Entry 8RHQ (X-ray diffraction, 2.00 A resolution); this record covers chains A and G of the 9 polymer chains in the assembly.

# Chain A
Molecule: HLA class I histocompatibility antigen
From: Homo sapiens
UniProt: Q5S3G3 (Q5S3G3_HUMAN); residues -23 to 341 here correspond to UniProt positions 1-365 (UniProt number = residue number + 24)
Sequence (365 residues; row label = number of the first residue in the row; numbers below 1 keep their minus sign (Met-23 is residue -23)):
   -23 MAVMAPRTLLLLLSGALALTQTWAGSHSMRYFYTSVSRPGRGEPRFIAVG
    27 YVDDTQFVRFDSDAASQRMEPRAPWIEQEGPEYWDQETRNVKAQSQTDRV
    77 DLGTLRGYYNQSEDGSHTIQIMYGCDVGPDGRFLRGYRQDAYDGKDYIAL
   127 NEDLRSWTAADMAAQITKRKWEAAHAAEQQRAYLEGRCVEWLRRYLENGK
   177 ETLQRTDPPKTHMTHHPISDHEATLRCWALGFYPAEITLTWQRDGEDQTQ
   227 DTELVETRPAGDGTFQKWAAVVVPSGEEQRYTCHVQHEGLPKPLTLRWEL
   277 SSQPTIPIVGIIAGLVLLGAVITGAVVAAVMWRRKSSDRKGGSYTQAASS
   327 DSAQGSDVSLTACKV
Disordered / not traced: -23 to 0, 16-18, 277-341
Disulfide bonds: Cys101-Cys164, Cys203-Cys259
Metal / ion sites: Na+: Gly83, Asn86 (shared with 2 residues of chain C; 2 residues of chain E)

# Chain G
Molecule: Spike protein S2'
UniProt: P0DTC2 (SPIKE_SARS2); residues 1-10 here correspond to UniProt positions 975-984 (UniProt number = residue number + 974)
Sequence (10 residues; numbered 1 to 10; the number before each row is that of its first residue):
     1 SVLNDIFSRL
Sequence notes: variant Phe7 (Leu981 in P0DTC2)

# Chain A / chain G interface
Contacting residue pairs (53):
  Met5(A) with Ser1(G)
  Tyr7(A) with Ser1(G), hydrogen bond (side chain-backbone); Val2(G), hydrophobic
  Tyr9(A) with Val2(G)
  Met45(A) with Val2(G), hydrophobic
  Glu63(A) with Ser1(G), hydrogen bond; Val2(G), hydrogen bond (side chain-backbone)
  Asn66(A) with Val2(G); Leu3(G); Asn4(G)
  Ala69(A) with Ile6(G)
  Gln70(A) with Leu3(G); Ile6(G); Arg9(G)
  Thr73(A) with Ile6(G); Phe7(G); Ser8(G)
  Asp74(A) with Arg9(G), salt bridge
  Asp77(A) with Ser8(G); Arg9(G), salt bridge; Leu10(G)
  Thr80(A) with Leu10(G)
  Leu81(A) with Leu10(G), hydrophobic
  Ile95(A) with Arg9(G)
  Ile97(A) with Arg9(G)
  Tyr99(A) with Val2(G); Leu3(G), hydrogen bond (side chain-backbone)
  Arg114(A) with Leu3(G); Phe7(G); Arg9(G)
  Asp116(A) with Arg9(G), salt bridge
  Tyr123(A) with Leu10(G)
  Ala139(A) with Leu10(G)
  Ile142(A) with Leu10(G), hydrophobic
  Thr143(A) with Arg9(G), hydrogen bond (side chain-backbone); Leu10(G)
  Lys146(A) with Ser8(G), hydrogen bond (side chain-backbone); Leu10(G), hydrogen bond (side chain-backbone)
  Trp147(A) with Phe7(G); Ser8(G), hydrogen bond (side chain-backbone); Arg9(G)
  Ala152(A) with Phe7(G)
  Gln155(A) with Asp5(G); Phe7(G)
  Gln156(A) with Leu3(G); Phe7(G)
  Tyr159(A) with Ser1(G), hydrogen bond (side chain-backbone); Val2(G); Leu3(G), hydrophobic
  Arg163(A) with Ser1(G), hydrogen bond; Val2(G)
  Trp167(A) with Ser1(G)
  Tyr171(A) with Ser1(G), hydrogen bond (side chain-backbone)
Other interface residues (no listed pair), chain A (32 interface residues in all): Val67

# Overview
32 residues of chain A face 10 of chain G across their interface, with 11 hydrogen bonds and 3 salt bridges.
Polar pairs include Asp74(A)-Arg9(G), Asp77(A)-Arg9(G) and Asp116(A)-Arg9(G). Gly83(A) and Asn86(A) form the
Na+ site.
Here chain A is HLA class I histocompatibility antigen (Homo sapiens) and chain G is Spike protein S2'. Entry
8RHQ (Crystal structure of HLA-A*11:01 in complex with SVLNDIFSRL, an 10-mer epitope from SARS-CoV-2 Spike
(S975-984)) was determined by X-ray diffraction together with 7SIS, 8RBU, 8RBV, 8RCV, 8REF and 8RH6 from the
same study.
